1K2V - chain N; structure by X-ray diffraction, 1.97 A resolution.

[Chain N]
Name: Ferrichrome-binding periplasmic protein
From: Escherichia coli
UniProtKB: P07822 (FHUD_ECOLI); residue numbers follow UniProt; this construct covers 31-296
Sequence (266 residues; numbered 31 to 296; the number before each row is that of its first residue):
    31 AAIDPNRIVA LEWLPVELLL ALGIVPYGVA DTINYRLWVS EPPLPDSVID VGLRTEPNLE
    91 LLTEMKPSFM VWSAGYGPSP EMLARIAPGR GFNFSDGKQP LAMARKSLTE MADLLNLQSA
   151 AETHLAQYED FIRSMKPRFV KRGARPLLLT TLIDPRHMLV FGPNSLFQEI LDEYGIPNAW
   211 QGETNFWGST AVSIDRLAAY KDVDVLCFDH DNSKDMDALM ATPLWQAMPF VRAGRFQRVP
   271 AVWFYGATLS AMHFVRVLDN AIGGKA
Not modelled in the structure: 31, 294-296
Ligand contacts: deferoxamine mesylate fe(III) complex (DEF): Glu42, Trp43, Asp61, Asn64, Trp68, Arg84, Thr85, Tyr106, Leu189, Asn215, Trp217, Ser219, Trp273, Phe274, Tyr275
Swiss-Prot annotation at these positions:
  - binding site (Fe(III)-coprogen): Trp68, Arg84, Ser103, Tyr106, Phe124, Trp217, Trp273, Phe274, Tyr275
  - site (Interaction with FhuB): Glu86, Asn88, Glu90, His187, Ser223, Arg226

[Overview]
Ligands of chain N: deferoxamine mesylate fe(III) complex. UniProt lists 9 Fe(III)-coprogen-binding residues.
Chain N is Ferrichrome-binding periplasmic protein (Escherichia coli); the structure, E. coli periplasmic
protein fhud complexed with desferal, was determined by X-ray diffraction, deposited together with 1ESZ and
1K7S.
